PDB entry 6D5E | X-ray diffraction, 1.75 A resolution | chains A and B of the 3 polymer chains in the assembly

# Chain A
Molecule: GTPase HRas
Source organism: Homo sapiens
Notes: engineered mutation(s): Y64A
UniProtKB: P01112 (RASH_HUMAN); residue numbers follow UniProt; this construct covers 1-166
Chain sequence (167 residues; each row starts with the number of its first residue; numbering starts at 0):
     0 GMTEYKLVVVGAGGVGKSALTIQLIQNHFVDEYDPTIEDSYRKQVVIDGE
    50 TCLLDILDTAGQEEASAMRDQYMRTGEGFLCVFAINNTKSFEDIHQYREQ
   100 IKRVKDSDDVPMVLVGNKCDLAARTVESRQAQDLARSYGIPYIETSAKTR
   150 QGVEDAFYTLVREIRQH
Unresolved in the structure: 0
Construct notes: expression tag (0); conflict Ala-64 (Tyr in P01112)
Modified / non-standard residues: Cys-51 (S-hydroxycysteine; CSO)
Bound ions: Mg2+: Ser-17, Thr-35 (together with GMP-PNP)
Small-molecule neighbours: GMP-PNP (GNP; phosphoaminophosphonic acid-guanylate ester): Ala-11, Gly-12, Gly-13, Val-14, Gly-15, Lys-16, Ser-17, Ala-18, Phe-28, Val-29, Asp-30, Glu-31, Tyr-32, Asp-33, Pro-34, Thr-35, Thr-58, Ala-59, Gly-60, Gln-61, Asn-116, Lys-117, Asp-119, Leu-120, Ser-145, Ala-146, Lys-147
Curated features (UniProtKB/Swiss-Prot):
  - region: His-166 (Hypervariable region)
  - motif: Tyr-32 to Tyr-40 (Effector region)
  - binding site (GTP): Gly-13 to Ala-18, Val-29 to Thr-35, Ala-59, Gly-60, Asn-116 to Asp-119, Ser-145 to Lys-147
  - modified residue: Met-1 (N-acetylmethionine), Thr-2 (N-acetylthreonine), Cys-118 (S-nitrosocysteine)
  - glycosylation: Thr-35 (Microbial infection: O-linked (Glc) threonine)
  - natural variant: Gly-12 (G12A: In CSTLO; G12C: In CSTLO; G12D: In CSTLO; G12E: In CSTLO; G12S: In CSTLO and CMEMS; G12V: In CSTLO, bladder carcinoma and CMEMS), Gly-13 (G13C: In CSTLO; G13D: In CSTLO; G13R: In SFM), Gln-22 (Q22K: In CMEMS), Glu-37 (E37EE: In CSTLO), Thr-58 (T58I: In CSTLO), Gln-61 (Q61K: In NMTC2; Q61L: In melanoma), Glu-63 (E63K: In CMEMS), Ser-89 (S89C: Found in a patient with severe fetal hydrops and pleural effusion; uncertain significance), Lys-117 (K117R: In CSTLO), Ala-146 (A146T: In CSTLO; A146V: In CSTLO)
  - mutagenesis: Ser-17 (S17N: Dominant negative. Prevents PLCE1 EGF-induced recruitment to plasma membrane. No effect on subcellular location of isoform 2), Asn-26 (N26G: Loss of interaction with PLCE1; when associated with V-12), Val-29 (V29A: No effect on interaction with PLCE1; when associated with V-12), Tyr-32 (Y32F: Loss of interaction and recruitment to plasma membrane of PLCE1; when associated with V-12), Pro-34 (P34G: No effect on interaction with PLCE1; when associated with V-12), Thr-35 (T35S: Loss of interaction with PLCE1; when associated with V-12), Glu-37 (E37G: No effect on interaction with PLCE1; when associated with V-12), Asp-38 (D38N: No effect on interaction with PLCE1; when associated with V-12), Ser-39 (S39C: No effect on interaction with PLCE1; when associated with V-12), Ala-59 (A59T: Loss of GTPase activity and creation of an autophosphorylation site), Gln-61 (Q61I: Moderately increased transformation of cultured cell lines; Q61R: Promotes interaction with SHOC2 and PP1C; Q61V: Strongly increased transformation of cultured cell lines), Ala-83 (A83T: GTP-binding activity reduced by factor of 30), 4 further mutagenesis entries in UniProt

# Chain B
Molecule: Son of sevenless homolog 1
Source organism: Homo sapiens
UniProtKB: Q07889 (SOS1_HUMAN); numbering as in UniProt (aligned over 566-1046)
Chain sequence (482 residues; row label = number of the first residue in the row):
   565 GQMRLPSADVYRFAEPDSEENIIFEENMQPKAGIPIIKAGTVIKLIERLT
   615 YHMYADPNFVRTFLTTYRSFCKPQELLSLIIERFEIPEPEPTEADRIAIE
   665 NGDQPLSAELKRFRKEYIQPVQLRVLNVCRHWVEHHFYDFERDAYLLQRM
   715 EEFIGTVRGKAMKKWVESITKIIQRKKIARDNGPGHNITFQSSPPTVEWH
   765 ISRPGHIETFDLLTLHPIEIARQLTLLESDLYRAVQPSELVGSVWTKEDK
   815 EINSPNLLKMIRHTTNLTLWFEKCIVETENLEERVAVVSRIIEILQVFQE
   865 LNNFNGVLEVVSAMNSSPVYRLDHTFEQIPSRQKKILEEAHELSEDHYKK
   915 YLAKLRSINPPCVPFFGIYLTNILKTEEGNPEVLKRHGKELINFSKRRKV
   965 AEITGEIQQYQNQPYCLRVESDIKRFFENLNPMGNSMEKEFTDYLFNKSL
  1015 EIEPRNPKPLPRFPKKYSYPLKSPGVRPSNPR
Unresolved in the structure: 591-596, 744-750
Construct notes: expression tag (565)
Small-molecule neighbours: FVG (1-[(2S)-1-{6-chloro-1-[(4-fluoro-3,5-dimethylphenyl)methyl]-2-(piperazin-1-yl)-1H-benzimidazol-4-yl}pyrrolidin-2-yl]methanamine): Val-852, Ile-856, Val-875, Met-878, Asn-879, Val-883, Tyr-884, Leu-886, Asp-887, Thr-889, Phe-890, Ile-893, Leu-901, Glu-902, His-905, Glu-909
From the paper describing this entry:
  - binding site for FVG: Tyr-884
  - conformationally variable residues (side-chain flip): Glu-902

# Chain A / chain B interface
Contacting residue pairs (65):
  Met-1(A) with Arg-920(B)
  Gln-22(A) with Thr-753(B)
  Ile-24(A) with Asn-976(B)
  Gln-25(A) with Ile-752(B); Asn-976(B)
  Asn-26(A) with Asn-751(B); Ile-752(B); Thr-753(B), hydrogen bond (backbone-backbone); Phe-754(B); Pro-978(B)
  His-27(A) with Asn-751(B)
  Glu-31(A) with Arg-739(B)
  Asp-33(A) with Arg-694(B), hydrogen bond (backbone-side chain); Ser-732(B); Ile-736(B); Arg-739(B), salt bridge
  Pro-34(A) with Arg-694(B); Trp-729(B), hydrogen bond (backbone-side chain); Ser-732(B)
  Thr-35(A) with Trp-729(B), hydrogen bond (backbone-side chain)
  Ile-36(A) with Leu-687(B); Leu-690(B); Asn-691(B); Trp-729(B)
  Glu-37(A) with Ala-619(B); Pro-621(B); Asn-691(B), hydrogen bond (backbone-side chain); His-695(B)
  Asp-38(A) with Arg-694(B), salt bridge; His-695(B), salt bridge
  Ser-39(A) with Pro-621(B); Asn-622(B)
  Arg-41(A) with Gln-973(B)
  Lys-42(A) with Gln-973(B)
  Gln-43(A) with Leu-919(B), hydrogen bond (side chain-backbone); Arg-920(B); Ser-921(B); Ile-922(B), hydrogen bond (side chain-backbone); Pro-924(B); Gln-973(B), hydrogen bond (backbone-side chain); Tyr-974(B), hydrogen bond
  Val-44(A) with Asn-923(B)
  Val-45(A) with Ser-921(B); Asn-923(B), hydrogen bond (backbone-side chain)
  Thr-50(A) with Arg-920(B); Ser-921(B), hydrogen bond (side chain-backbone); Ile-922(B)
  Leu-56(A) with Pro-621(B), hydrophobic
  Gln-61(A) with Lys-728(B), hydrogen bond; Trp-729(B)
  Glu-63(A) with Ala-725(B); Lys-728(B), salt bridge; Trp-729(B)
  Ala-64(A) with Leu-687(B), hydrophobic
  Ala-66(A) with Lys-679(B)
  Met-67(A) with Pro-684(B), hydrophobic; Leu-687(B), hydrophobic; Arg-688(B)
  Gln-70(A) with Met-617(B); Tyr-618(B); Ala-619(B), hydrogen bond (side chain-backbone); Arg-688(B)
  Arg-149(A) with Thr-753(B); Gln-755(B), hydrogen bond
  Glu-153(A) with Gln-755(B)
Also at the interface, not in a pair above, chain A (32 interface residues in all): Arg-73, Lys-147, Thr-148
Also at the interface, not in a pair above, chain B (36 interface residues in all): Glu-698, Gln-977

# In short
32 residues of chain A face 36 of chain B across their interface; the contacts include 14 hydrogen bonds and 4
salt bridges. Among the polar pairs are Asp-33(A)/Arg-739(B), Asp-38(A)/Arg-694(B) and Asp-38(A)/His-695(B).
Bound to chain A: GMP-PNP. Ligands of chain B: compound FVG. From the paper: a binding site for FVG at
Tyr-884(B); conformational variability at Glu-902(B).
Here chain A is GTPase HRas and chain B is Son of sevenless homolog 1, both from Homo sapiens. Entry 6D5E
(Ras:SOS:Ras in complex with a small molecule activator) was determined by X-ray diffraction (same publication
as 6D55, 6D56, 6D59, 6D5G, 6D5H, 6D5J and 4 further entries).
